Entry 6PZZ (electron microscopy, 3.60 A resolution); this record covers chains A and L of the 12 polymer chains in the assembly.

Chain A:
Molecule: Neuraminidase
Organism: Influenza A virus (A/environment/Shanghai/S1439/2013(H7N9))
Notes: EC 3.2.1.18
UniProtKB: S5MF06 (S5MF06_9INFA); the construct lacks a stretch of the UniProt sequence and is renumbered around it, so the offset changes along the chain: 41-169 = UniProt 37-165; 170-331 = UniProt 167-328; 333-387 = UniProt 329-383; 389-412 = UniProt 384-407; 1 more segments
Sequence (429 residues; numbered 41 to 468 plus 3 insertion-coded residues; 2 numbers in that range are skipped by the numbering (no residue carries them; nothing is unmodelled there); the number before each row is that of its first residue; a row labelled like 412A-412B holds insertion residues (412A, then the next letters in order)):
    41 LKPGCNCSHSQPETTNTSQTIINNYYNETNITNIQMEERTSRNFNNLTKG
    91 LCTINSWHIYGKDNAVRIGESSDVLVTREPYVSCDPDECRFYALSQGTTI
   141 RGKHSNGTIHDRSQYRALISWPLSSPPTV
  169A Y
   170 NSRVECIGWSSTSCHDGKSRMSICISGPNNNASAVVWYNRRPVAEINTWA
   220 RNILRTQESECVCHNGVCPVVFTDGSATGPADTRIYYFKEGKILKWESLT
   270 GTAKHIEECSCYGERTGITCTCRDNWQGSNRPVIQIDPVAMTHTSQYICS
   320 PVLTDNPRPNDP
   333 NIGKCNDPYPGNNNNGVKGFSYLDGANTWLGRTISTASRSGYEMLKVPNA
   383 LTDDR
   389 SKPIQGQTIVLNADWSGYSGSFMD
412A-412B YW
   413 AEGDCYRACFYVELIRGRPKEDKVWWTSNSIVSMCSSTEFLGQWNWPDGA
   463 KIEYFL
Not modelled in the structure: 41-81
Disulfides: Cys92-Cys417, Cys124-Cys129, Cys175-Cys193, Cys183-Cys230, Cys232-Cys237, Cys278-Cys291, Cys280-Cys289, Cys318-Cys337, Cys421-Cys447
Covalently attached groups: N-acetylglucosamine (NAG) linked to Asn86, Asn146; glycan linked to Asn200

Chain L:
Molecule: NA-80 fragment antibody light chain
Organism: Homo sapiens
Notes: antibody fragment or engineered binder
Sequence (214 residues; each row starts with the number of its first residue):
     1 DIVMTQSPSSLSASVGDRVTISCRASQSISSYLNWYQQKPGKAPKLLIYA
    51 ASSLQSGVPSRFSGSASGTDFTLTISSLQPEDFATYYCQQSYSAPFTFGP
   101 GTKVDIERTVAAPSVFIFPPSDEQLKSGTASVVCLLNNFYPREAKVQWKV
   151 DNALQSGNSQESVTEQDSKDSTYSLSSTLTLSKADYEKHKVYACEVTHQG
   201 LSSPVTKSFNRGEC
Not modelled in the structure: 109-214
Disulfides: Cys23-Cys88

How chain A and chain L interact:
Pairs across the interface - 11 pairs, chain A then chain L:
  Asn329(A) - Tyr49(L)  hydrogen bond (backbone-side chain)
  Asn329(A) - Ser53(L)
  Asn329(A) - Leu54(L)  hydrogen bond (side chain-backbone)
  Asp330(A) - Tyr49(L)
  Asp330(A) - Ser53(L)  hydrogen bond (backbone-side chain)
  Pro331(A) - Tyr49(L)  hydrophobic
  Asn333(A) - Ser31(L)  hydrogen bond
  Asn333(A) - Tyr32(L)
  Asn333(A) - Ala50(L)
  Ile334(A) - Tyr32(L)
  Arg387(A) - Tyr32(L)
Interface residues without a listed pair, chain A (8 interface residues in all): Pro328, Lys390
Interface residues without a listed pair, chain L (7 interface residues in all): Ser56

Summary:
The interface between chain A and chain L involves 8 residues on one side and 7 on the other, with 4 hydrogen
bonds. Polar pairs include Asn329(A)-Tyr49(L), Asn329(A)-Leu54(L) and Asp330(A)-Ser53(L). Covalently linked
N-acetylglucosamine: at Asn86(A) and Asn146(A).
Chain A is Neuraminidase (Influenza A virus (A/environment/Shanghai/S1439/2013(H7N9))) and chain L is NA-80
fragment antibody light chain (Homo sapiens); the structure, CryoEM derived model of NA-80 Fab in complex with
N9 Shanghai2, was determined by electron microscopy, deposited together with 6PZE, 6PZG, 6PZY and 6U02.
